PDB entry 8F9G | electron microscopy, 3.20 A resolution | chains B and G of the 8 polymer chains in the assembly

Chain B (and G):
Protein: BG505_MD64_N332-GT5 gp41
From: synthetic construct
Notes: chain G of this document is another copy of the same molecule, construct and numbering; everything in this record applies to it too
Sequence (162 residues; each row starts with the number of its first residue):
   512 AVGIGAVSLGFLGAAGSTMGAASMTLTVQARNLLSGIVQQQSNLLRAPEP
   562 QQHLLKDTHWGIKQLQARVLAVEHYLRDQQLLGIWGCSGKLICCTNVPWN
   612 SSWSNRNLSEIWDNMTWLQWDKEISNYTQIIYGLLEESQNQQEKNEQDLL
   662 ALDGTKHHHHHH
Not modelled in the structure: 512-519, 546-571, 665-673 (chain G: 512-520, 546-571, 663-673)
Cystine bridges: Cys598-Cys604
Covalently attached groups: N-acetylglucosamine (NAG) linked to Asn611
Ligand contacts: N-acetylglucosamine (NAG; 2-acetamido-2-deoxy-beta-D-glucopyranose): Gly524, Gly527, Ser528

How chain B and chain G interact:
Contacting residue pairs (29; chain B residue first):
  Met535(B) - Asn651(G)  hydrogen bond (backbone-side chain)
  Met535(B) - Lys655(G)
  Thr538(B) - Ile595(G)
  Thr538(B) - Glu647(G)
  Thr538(B) - Asn651(G)
  Ala541(B) - Gln591(G)  hydrogen bond (backbone-side chain)
  Ala541(B) - Ile595(G)  hydrophobic
  Arg542(B) - Gln591(G)  hydrogen bond (backbone-side chain)
  Arg542(B) - Glu647(G)  salt bridge
  Leu545(B) - Leu587(G)
  Leu545(B) - Arg588(G)
  Leu545(B) - Gln591(G)
  Ile573(B) - Ile573(G)  hydrophobic
  Leu576(B) - Ile573(G)  hydrophobic
  Leu576(B) - Leu576(G)  hydrophobic
  Leu576(B) - Val580(G)  hydrophobic
  Arg579(B) - Val580(G)
  Arg579(B) - Glu584(G)
  Val580(B) - Val580(G)  hydrophobic
  Val583(B) - Val583(G)  hydrophobic
  Val583(B) - Leu587(G)  hydrophobic
  Tyr586(B) - Gln591(G)  hydrogen bond
  Leu587(B) - Leu587(G)  hydrophobic
  Gly600(B) - Ser599(G)
  Lys601(B) - Glu654(G)
  Leu602(B) - Glu654(G)  hydrogen bond (backbone-side chain)
  Ile603(B) - Glu654(G)  hydrogen bond (backbone-side chain)
  Ile603(B) - Gln658(G)
  Cys605(B) - Leu661(G)  hydrophobic
Other interface residues (no listed pair), chain B (19 interface residues in all): Ser534, Ser599
Other interface residues (no listed pair), chain G (17 interface residues in all): Gln577

Overview:
19 residues of chain B and 17 residues of chain G are in contact, with 6 hydrogen bonds and 1 salt bridge.
Among the polar pairs are Arg542(B)-Glu647(G), Met535(B)-Asn651(G) and Ala541(B)-Gln591(G). Bound to chain B:
N-acetylglucosamine. N-acetylglucosamine is covalently linked to Asn611(B).
Both chains are BG505_MD64_N332-GT5 gp41 (synthetic construct). Entry 8F9G (HIV Env germline targeting
BG505_MD64_N332-GT5 SOSIP in complex with V3-glycan polyclonal Fab isolated from immunized BG18HCgl ...) was
determined by electron microscopy, deposited together with 8F92, 8F9M and 8VFV.
